6C2F - chains A and C of the 3 polymer chains in the assembly; structure by X-ray diffraction, 2.65 A resolution.

== Chain A ==
Name: Methyl-CpG-binding domain protein 2
Organism: Homo sapiens
Reference sequence: Q9UBB5 (MBD2_HUMAN); residues 143-220 here = UniProt positions 143-220
Amino-acid sequence (79 residues; each row starts with the number of its first residue):
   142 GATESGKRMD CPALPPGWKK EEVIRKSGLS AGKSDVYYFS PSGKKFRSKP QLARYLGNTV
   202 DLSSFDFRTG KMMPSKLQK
Unresolved in the structure: 142-146, 216-220
Construct notes: expression tag (142)
UniProt features mapped onto this chain:
  - modified residue: Ser-181 (Phosphoserine)

== Chain C ==
Molecule: 12-nt DNA strand
Sequence (12 nucleotides; each row starts with the number of its first residue):
     1 GCTACCGGTC TC

== How chain A and chain C interact ==
Residue-residue contacts - 11 pairs, chain A then chain C:
  Arg-166(A) / DC6(C)  phosphate contact
  Arg-166(A) / DG7(C)  hydrogen bond to the base
  Lys-167(A) / DC6(C)  hydrogen bond to the phosphate
  Ser-168(A) / DC6(C)  hydrogen bond to the phosphate
  Gly-169(A) / DG7(C)  phosphate contact
  Leu-170(A) / DG7(C)  hydrogen bond to the phosphate
  Ser-171(A) / DC6(C)  sugar contact
  Ser-171(A) / DG7(C)  hydrogen bond to the phosphate
  Lys-186(A) / DA4(C)  salt bridge to the phosphate
  Arg-188(A) / DC5(C)  base contact
  Arg-188(A) / DC6(C)  base contact
Interface residues without a listed pair, chain A (11 interface residues in all): Val-164, Asp-176, Tyr-178

== Overview ==
11 residues of chain A face 4 of chain C across their interface; the contacts include 5 hydrogen bonds and 1
salt bridge. Polar contacts include Arg-166(A)/DG7(C), Lys-167(A)/DC6(C) and Ser-168(A)/DC6(C).
Here chain A is Methyl-CpG-binding domain protein 2 (Homo sapiens) and chain C is a 12-nt DNA strand. Entry
6C2F (MBD2 in complex with methylated DNA) was determined by X-ray diffraction.
